PDB entry 9C0K | electron microscopy, 2.72 A resolution | chains R and A of the 6 polymer chains in the assembly

Chain R:
Molecule: Glucagon-like peptide 1 receptor
Organism: Homo sapiens
UniProt: P43220 (GLP1R_HUMAN); numbering as in UniProt (aligned over 24-463)
Amino-acid sequence (491 residues; row label = number of the first residue in the row; numbers below 1 keep their minus sign (Met-8 is residue -8)):
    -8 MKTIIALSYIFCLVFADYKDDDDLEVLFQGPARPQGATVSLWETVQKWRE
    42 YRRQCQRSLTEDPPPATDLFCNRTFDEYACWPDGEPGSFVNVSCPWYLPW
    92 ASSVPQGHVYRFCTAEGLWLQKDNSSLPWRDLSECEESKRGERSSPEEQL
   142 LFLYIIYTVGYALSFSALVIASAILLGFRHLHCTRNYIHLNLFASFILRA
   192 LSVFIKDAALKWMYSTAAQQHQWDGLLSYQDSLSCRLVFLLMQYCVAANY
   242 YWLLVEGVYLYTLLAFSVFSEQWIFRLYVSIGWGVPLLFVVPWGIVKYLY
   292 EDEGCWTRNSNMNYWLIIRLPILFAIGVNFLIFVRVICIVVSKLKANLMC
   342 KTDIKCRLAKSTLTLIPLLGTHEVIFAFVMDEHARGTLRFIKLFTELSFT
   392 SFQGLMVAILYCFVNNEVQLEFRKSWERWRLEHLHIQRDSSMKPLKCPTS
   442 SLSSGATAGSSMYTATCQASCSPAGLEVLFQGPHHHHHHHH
Disordered / not traced: -8 to 28, 128-136, 340-343, 372-376, 421-482
Cystine bridges: Cys46-Cys71, Cys62-Cys104, Cys85-Cys126, Cys226-Cys296
Differences from the reference sequence: expression tag (-8 to 23, 464-482); conflict Phe260 (Leu in P43220)

Chain A:
Molecule: Guanine nucleotide-binding protein G(s) subunit alpha isoforms short
Organism: Homo sapiens
UniProt: P63092 (GNAS2_HUMAN); residue numbers follow UniProt; this construct covers 1-394
Amino-acid sequence (394 residues; numbered 1 to 394; the number before each row is that of its first residue):
     1 MGCLGNSKTEDQRNEEKAQREANKKIEKQLQKDKQVYRATHRLLLLGAGE
    51 SGKNTIVKQMRILHVNGFNGEGGEEDPQAARSNSDGEKATKVQDIKNNLK
   101 EAIETIVAAMSNLVPPVELANPENQFRVDYILSVMNVPDFDFPPEFYEHA
   151 KALWEDEGVRACYERSNEYQLIDCAQYFLDKIDVIKQADYVPSDQDLLRC
   201 RVLTSGIFETKFQVDKVNFHMFDVGAQRDERRKWIQCFNDVTAIIFVVAS
   251 SSYNMVIREDNQTNRLQAALKLFDSIWNNKWLRDTSVILFLNKQDLLAEK
   301 VLAGKSKIEDYFPEFARYTTPEDATPEPGEDPRVTRAKYFIRDEFLRIST
   351 ASGDGRHYCYPHFTCAVDTENIRRVFNDCRDIIQRMHLRQYELL
Disordered / not traced: 1-10, 48-204, 250-263, 301-307, 365-370
Differences from the reference sequence: engineered mutation Asn54 (Ser in P63092), Ala226 (Gly in P63092), Ala268 (Glu in P63092), Lys271 (Asn in P63092), Asp274 (Lys in P63092), Lys280 (Arg in P63092), Asp284 (Thr in P63092), Thr285 (Ile in P63092)

Chain R / chain A interface:
Residue-residue contacts (27):
  Arg176(R) with Gln390(A); Tyr391(A)
  Tyr250(R) with Tyr391(A)
  Leu251(R) with Tyr391(A), hydrophobic
  Leu254(R) with His387(A), hydrogen bond (backbone-side chain); Tyr391(A), hydrophobic
  Leu255(R) with Gln384(A), hydrogen bond (backbone-side chain); Leu388(A), hydrophobic
  Phe257(R) with Ile383(A), hydrophobic
  Gln263(R) with Gln35(A)
  Ile330(R) with Leu388(A), hydrophobic
  Val331(R) with Leu388(A), hydrophobic
  Lys334(R) with Arg380(A); Asp381(A), salt bridge; Gln384(A), hydrogen bond; Arg385(A), hydrogen bond (backbone-side chain); Leu388(A); Leu394(A)
  Asn338(R) with Arg385(A), hydrogen bond
  Arg348(R) with Glu392(A), hydrogen bond (side chain-backbone); Leu393(A), hydrogen bond (side chain-backbone); Leu394(A)
  Lys351(R) with Glu392(A)
  Ser352(R) with Leu393(A), hydrogen bond (side chain-backbone)
  Leu359(R) with Tyr391(A), hydrophobic
  Asn406(R) with Glu392(A)
  Asn407(R) with Glu392(A), hydrogen bond
Interface residues without a listed pair, chain R (25 interface residues in all): His180, Glu247, Val327, Leu335, Ala337, Thr355, Leu356, Tyr402
Interface residues without a listed pair, chain A (15 interface residues in all): Gln31, His41

In short:
25 residues of chain R face 15 of chain A across their interface, with 9 hydrogen bonds and 1 salt bridge.
Polar pairs include Lys334(R)-Asp381(A), Leu254(R)-His387(A) and Leu255(R)-Gln384(A).
Here chain R is Glucagon-like peptide 1 receptor and chain A is Guanine nucleotide-binding protein G(s)
subunit alpha isoforms short, both from Homo sapiens. Entry 9C0K (Cryo-EM structure of glucagon-like peptide-1
receptor (GLP-1R)-Gs complex with Exendin-phe1) was determined by electron microscopy.
